PDB entry 9CAZ | electron microscopy, 3.88 A resolution | chains A and D of the 4 polymer chains in the assembly

== Chain A (and D) ==
Protein: Glutamate receptor ionotropic, kainate 2
From: Rattus norvegicus
Notes: chain D of this document is another copy of the same molecule, construct and numbering; everything in this record applies to it too
Reference sequence: P42260 (GRIK2_RAT); numbering as in UniProt (aligned over 1-908)
Amino-acid sequence (908 residues; row label = number of the first residue in the row):
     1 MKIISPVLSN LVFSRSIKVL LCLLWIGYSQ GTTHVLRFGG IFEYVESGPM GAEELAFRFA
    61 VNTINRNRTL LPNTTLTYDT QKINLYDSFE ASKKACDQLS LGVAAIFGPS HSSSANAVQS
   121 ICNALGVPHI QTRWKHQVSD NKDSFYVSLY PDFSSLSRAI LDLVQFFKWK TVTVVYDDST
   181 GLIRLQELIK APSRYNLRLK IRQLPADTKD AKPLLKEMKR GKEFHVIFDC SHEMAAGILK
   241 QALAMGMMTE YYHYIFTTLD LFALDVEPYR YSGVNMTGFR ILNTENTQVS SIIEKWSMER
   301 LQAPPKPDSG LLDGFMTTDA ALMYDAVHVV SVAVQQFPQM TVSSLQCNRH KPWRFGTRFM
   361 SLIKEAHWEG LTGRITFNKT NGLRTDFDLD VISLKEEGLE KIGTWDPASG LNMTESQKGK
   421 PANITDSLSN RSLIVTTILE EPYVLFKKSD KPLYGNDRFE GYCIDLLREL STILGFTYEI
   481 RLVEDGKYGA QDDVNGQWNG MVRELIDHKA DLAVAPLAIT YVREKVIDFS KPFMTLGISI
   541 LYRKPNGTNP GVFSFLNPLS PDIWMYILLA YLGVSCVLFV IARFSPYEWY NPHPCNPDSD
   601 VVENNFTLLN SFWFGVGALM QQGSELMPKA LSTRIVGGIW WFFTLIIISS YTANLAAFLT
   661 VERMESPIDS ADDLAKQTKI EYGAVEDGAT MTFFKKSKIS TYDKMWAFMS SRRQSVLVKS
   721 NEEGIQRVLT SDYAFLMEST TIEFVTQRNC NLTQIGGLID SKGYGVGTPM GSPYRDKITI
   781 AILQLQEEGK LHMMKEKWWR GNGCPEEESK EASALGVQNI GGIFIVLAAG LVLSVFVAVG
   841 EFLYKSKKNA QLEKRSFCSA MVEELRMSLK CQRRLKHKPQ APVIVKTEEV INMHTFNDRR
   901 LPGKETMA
Unresolved in the structure: 1-32, 416-431, 583-630, 835-908 (chain D: 1-32, 416-431, 581-632, 842-908)
Cystine bridges: C96-C347
Covalent attachments: N-acetylglucosamine (NAG) linked to N275, N412, N546
Swiss-Prot annotation at these positions:
  - binding site (L-glutamate): P516, A518, R523, A689, T690, E738
  - modified residue (Phosphoserine): S846, S868
  - glycosylation (N-linked (GlcNAc...) asparagine): N67, N73, N275, N378, N412, N423, N430, N546, N751
  - cross-link: K886 (Glycyl lysine isopeptide (Lys-Gly) (interchain with G-Cter in SUMO1))
  - natural variant: I567 (I567C: In RNA edited version), Y571 (Y571C: In RNA edited version), Q621 (Q621R: In RNA edited version)
  - mutagenesis: N751 (N751Q: Loss of glycosylation), V883 (V883A: Abolishes interaction with KLHL17. Abolishes actinfilin-mediated degradation), I884 (I884A: Abolishes interaction with KLHL17. Abolishes actinfilin-mediated degradation), K886 (K886R: Abolishes sumoylation. Loss of kainate-mediated endocytosis)

== How chain A and chain D interact ==
Pairs across the interface (61; chain A residue first):
  F555(A) with I646(D), hydrophobic
  F579(A) with R634(D)
  I648(A) with L645(D), hydrophobic
  Y651(A) with S649(D)
  T652(A) with S649(D); T652(D)
  L655(A) with S650(D); A653(D), hydrophobic
  A656(A) with A653(D)
  L659(A) with A653(D); N654(D); A657(D), hydrophobic
  T660(A) with A657(D); T660(D)
  R663(A) with N654(D), hydrogen bond; V661(D)
  D672(A) with Q677(D); T678(D)
  K698(A) with D703(D), salt bridge; K704(D)
  I699(A) with T678(D); K704(D); A707(D), hydrophobic; F708(D)
  S700(A) with A675(D); K676(D), hydrogen bond (side chain-backbone); T678(D); K704(D)
  T701(A) with K676(D); Q677(D); T678(D), hydrogen bond
  Y702(A) with T678(D)
  D703(A) with K704(D), salt bridge
  I759(A) with R712(D)
  D760(A) with S711(D); R712(D), salt bridge
  S761(A) with S711(D); R712(D), hydrogen bond; Q714(D), hydrogen bond
  L815(A) with N557(D); P558(D), hydrophobic; N654(D)
  G816(A) with P558(D); N654(D)
  V817(A) with P558(D), hydrogen bond (backbone-backbone); L559(D), hydrophobic; S560(D); I563(D); N654(D)
  Q818(A) with S560(D), hydrogen bond; D562(D); I563(D)
  N819(A) with I563(D)
  I823(A) with F643(D); I646(D), hydrophobic; I647(D), hydrophobic
  F824(A) with Y566(D), hydrophobic; F643(D), hydrophobic
  V826(A) with I639(D), hydrophobic
  L827(A) with F643(D), hydrophobic
  L831(A) with V577(D), hydrophobic
Also at the interface, not in a pair above, chain A (31 interface residues in all): M664
Also at the interface, not in a pair above, chain D (35 interface residues in all): A570, K679

== Summary ==
Chain A and chain D form an interface of 31 and 35 residues respectively, with 7 hydrogen bonds and 3 salt
bridges. Among the polar pairs are K698(A)-D703(D), D703(A)-K704(D) and D760(A)-R712(D). N-acetylglucosamine
is covalently linked to N275(A), N412(A) and N546(A).
Chain A and chain D are both Glutamate receptor ionotropic, kainate 2 (Rattus norvegicus); the structure,
Structure of kainate receptor Gluk2 in apo state, was determined by electron microscopy, deposited together
with 9C5Y, 9C5Z, 9C60 and 8GC5.
